PDB entry 8DX0 | X-ray diffraction, 1.45 A resolution | chain A

== Chain A ==
Protein: Histidine kinase
Notes: EC 2.7.13.3
UniProtKB: Q9KJT3 (Q9KJT3_ENTGA); residues 208-361 here = UniProt positions 208-361
Amino-acid sequence (154 residues; row label = number of the first residue in the row):
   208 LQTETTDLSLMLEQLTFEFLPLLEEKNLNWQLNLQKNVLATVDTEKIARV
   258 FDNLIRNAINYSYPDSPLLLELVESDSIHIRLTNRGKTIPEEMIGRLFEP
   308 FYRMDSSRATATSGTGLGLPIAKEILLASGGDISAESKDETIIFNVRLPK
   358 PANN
Unresolved in the structure: 208-209, 313-322, 359-361
Metal / ion sites: Mg2+: Glu-231, Glu-252
Curated features (UniProtKB/Swiss-Prot):
  - binding site (Mg(2+)): Glu-252
From the paper describing this entry:
  - mutagenesis - N291D: decreased stability
  - mutagenesis - N291D: decreased binding to TNP-ATP

== Overview ==
Glu-231 and Glu-252 coordinate Mg2+. Curated annotation (UniProt) lists Mg2+-binding residue Glu-252. From the
paper: N291D reduces stability; N291D reduces binding to TNP-ATP.
Chain A is Histidine kinase; the structure, VanSC CA domain, was determined by X-ray diffraction, deposited
together with 8DVQ and 8DWZ.
